Entry 4AUK (X-ray diffraction, 1.90 A resolution); this record covers chain A.

# Chain A
Molecule: Ribosomal RNA large subunit methyltransferase M
Organism: Escherichia coli
Notes: EC 2.1.1.186
UniProt: P0ADR6 (RLMM_ECOLI); residue numbers follow UniProt; this construct covers 1-366
Sequence (375 residues; each row starts with the number of its first residue):
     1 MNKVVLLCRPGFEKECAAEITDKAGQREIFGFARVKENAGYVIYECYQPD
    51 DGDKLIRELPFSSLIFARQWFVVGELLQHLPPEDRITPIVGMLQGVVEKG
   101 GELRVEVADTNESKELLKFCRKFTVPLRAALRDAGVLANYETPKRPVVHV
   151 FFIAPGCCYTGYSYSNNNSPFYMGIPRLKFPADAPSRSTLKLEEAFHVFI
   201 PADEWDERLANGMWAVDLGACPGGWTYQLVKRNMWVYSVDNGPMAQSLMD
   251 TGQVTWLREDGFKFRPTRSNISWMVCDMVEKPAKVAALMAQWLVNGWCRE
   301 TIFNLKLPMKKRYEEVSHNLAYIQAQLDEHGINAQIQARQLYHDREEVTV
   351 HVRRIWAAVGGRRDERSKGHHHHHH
Disordered / not traced: 358-375
Sequence notes: expression tag (367-375)
Modified positions: Cys157 (s-mercaptocysteine; CSS); Cys221 (s-mercaptocysteine; CSS)
UniProt features mapped onto this chain:
  - active site: Lys306 (Proton acceptor)
  - binding site (S-adenosyl-L-methionine): Ser188, Cys221 to Gly224, Asp240, Asp260, Asp277

# In short
UniProt lists active-site residue Lys306 and 8 S-adenosyl-L-methionine-binding residues.
Chain A is Ribosomal RNA large subunit methyltransferase M (Escherichia coli); the structure, Crystal
structure of C2498 2'-O-ribose methyltransferase RlmM from Escherichia coli, was determined by X-ray
diffraction, deposited together with 4ATN and 4B17.
